Entry 4LLN (X-ray diffraction, 2.84 A resolution); this record covers chains A and B of the 4 polymer chains in the assembly.

== Chain A (and B) ==
Molecule: MepR
Organism: Staphylococcus aureus
Notes: fragment: MepR; chain B of this document is another copy of the same molecule, construct and numbering; everything in this record applies to it too
Reference sequence: Q5Y812 (Q5Y812_STAAU); numbering as in UniProt (aligned over 2-139)
Amino-acid sequence (140 residues; row label = number of the first residue in the row; numbering starts at 0):
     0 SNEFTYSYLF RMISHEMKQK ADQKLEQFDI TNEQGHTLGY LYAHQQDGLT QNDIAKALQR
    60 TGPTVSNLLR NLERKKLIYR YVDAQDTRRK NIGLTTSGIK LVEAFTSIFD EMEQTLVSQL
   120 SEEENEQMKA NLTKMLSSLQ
Disordered / not traced: 0-2 (chain B: 0-1)
Construct notes: expression tag (0-1)
What the authors report for this chain:
  - specificity-determining residues: R87
  - mutagenesis - T63A: unchanged binding to mepR operator site
  - mutagenesis - R10S (Kd 300 nM), H35A (Kd 420 nM), T63A (2-fold): decreased binding to mepR operator
  - mutagenesis - R87A: abolished binding to mepA operator
  - mutagenesis - T63A: unchanged binding to mepA operator
  - mutagenesis - H14A (Kd = 380 nM), R79A: decreased binding to DNA-binding activity

== How chain A and chain B interact ==
Pairs across the interface - 74 pairs, chain A then chain B:
  F3(A) - K128(B)  hydrogen bond (backbone-side chain)
  T4(A) - E112(B)  hydrogen bond
  Y5(A) - E112(B)  hydrogen bond (backbone-side chain)
  Y5(A) - L115(B)  hydrophobic
  Y5(A) - V116(B)  hydrophobic
  Y5(A) - L119(B)
  Y5(A) - N124(B)  hydrogen bond
  Y5(A) - M127(B)
  Y5(A) - K128(B)
  S6(A) - M16(B)
  S6(A) - H35(B)  hydrogen bond
  L8(A) - L131(B)  hydrophobic
  F9(A) - F9(B)  hydrophobic
  F9(A) - I12(B)  hydrophobic
  F9(A) - S13(B)  hydrogen bond (backbone-side chain)
  F9(A) - M16(B)  hydrophobic
  F9(A) - L131(B)  hydrophobic
  R10(A) - S13(B)
  R10(A) - N31(B)
  R10(A) - H35(B)
  M11(A) - L57(B)
  M11(A) - Q58(B)
  M11(A) - R59(B)
  M11(A) - L135(B)  hydrophobic
  I12(A) - F9(B)  hydrophobic
  I12(A) - L131(B)
  I12(A) - L135(B)  hydrophobic
  I12(A) - L138(B)  hydrophobic
  S13(A) - S13(B)  hydrogen bond
  H14(A) - Q58(B)
  H14(A) - R59(B)  hydrogen bond
  E15(A) - Q58(B)
  M16(A) - S6(B)
  M16(A) - F9(B)  hydrophobic
  M16(A) - L138(B)  hydrophobic
  H35(A) - S6(B)
  H35(A) - R10(B)  hydrogen bond
  Q58(A) - M11(B)
  Q58(A) - H14(B)  hydrogen bond (backbone-side chain)
  R59(A) - H14(B)  hydrogen bond
  E112(A) - T4(B)
  E112(A) - Y5(B)  hydrogen bond (side chain-backbone)
  L115(A) - Y5(B)  hydrophobic
  L115(A) - M134(B)  hydrophobic
  L115(A) - S137(B)
  L115(A) - L138(B)  hydrophobic
  V116(A) - Y5(B)  hydrophobic
  Q118(A) - S137(B)
  L119(A) - N130(B)
  N124(A) - Y5(B)  hydrogen bond
  M127(A) - Y5(B)
  M127(A) - M127(B)
  M127(A) - N130(B)
  M127(A) - L131(B)  hydrophobic
  M127(A) - M134(B)  hydrophobic
  K128(A) - F3(B)  hydrogen bond (side chain-backbone)
  K128(A) - Y5(B)
  N130(A) - L119(B)
  N130(A) - E123(B)
  N130(A) - M127(B)
  L131(A) - Y5(B)  hydrophobic
  L131(A) - L8(B)  hydrophobic
  L131(A) - F9(B)  hydrophobic
  L131(A) - I12(B)  hydrophobic
  L131(A) - M127(B)  hydrophobic
  M134(A) - L115(B)  hydrophobic
  M134(A) - L119(B)  hydrophobic
  M134(A) - M127(B)  hydrophobic
  L135(A) - M11(B)  hydrophobic
  L135(A) - I12(B)  hydrophobic
  S137(A) - L115(B)
  S137(A) - Q118(B)
  L138(A) - M16(B)  hydrophobic
  L138(A) - K19(B)  hydrogen bond (backbone-side chain)
Also at the interface, not in a pair above, chain A (34 interface residues in all): N31, L57, E123, K133
Also at the interface, not in a pair above, chain B (36 interface residues in all): E15, T132, K133

== Overview ==
The interface between chain A and chain B involves 34 residues on one side and 36 on the other; the contacts
include 15 hydrogen bonds. Polar pairs include F3(A)-K128(B), T4(A)-E112(B) and Y5(A)-E112(B). The paper
reports that R10S, H35A and T63A of chain A reduce binding to mepR operator; the specificity determinant
R87(A); 6 substitutions were tested in all.
Chain A and chain B are both MepR (Staphylococcus aureus); the structure, Crystal structure of S. aureus
MepR-DNA complex, was determined by X-ray diffraction, deposited together with 4LLL.
